PDB entry 6TIU | X-ray diffraction, 3.57 A resolution | chains B and E of the 5 polymer chains in the assembly

[Chain B]
Protein: Tubulin beta-1 chain
Organism: Drosophila melanogaster
UniProtKB: Q24560 (TBB1_DROME); numbering as in UniProt (aligned over 1-447)
Amino-acid sequence (447 residues; row label = number of the first residue in the row):
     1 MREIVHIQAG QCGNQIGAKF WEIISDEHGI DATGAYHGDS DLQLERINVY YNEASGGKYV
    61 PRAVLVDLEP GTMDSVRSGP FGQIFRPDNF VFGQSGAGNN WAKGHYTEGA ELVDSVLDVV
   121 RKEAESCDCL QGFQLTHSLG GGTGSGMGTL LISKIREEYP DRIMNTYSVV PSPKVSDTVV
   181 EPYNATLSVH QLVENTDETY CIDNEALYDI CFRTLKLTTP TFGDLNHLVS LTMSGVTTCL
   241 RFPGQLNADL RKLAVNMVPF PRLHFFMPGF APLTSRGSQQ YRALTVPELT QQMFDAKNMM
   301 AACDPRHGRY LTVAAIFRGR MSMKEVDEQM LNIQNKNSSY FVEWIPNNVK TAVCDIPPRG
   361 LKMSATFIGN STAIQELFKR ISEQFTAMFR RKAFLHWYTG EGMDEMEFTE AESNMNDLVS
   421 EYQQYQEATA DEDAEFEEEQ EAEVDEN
Disordered / not traced: 279-282, 433-447
Sequence notes: engineered mutation Phe-222 (Tyr in Q24560)
Residues lining bound ligands: GDP / GTP: Ala-9, Gly-10, Gln-11, Cys-12, Gly-13, Gln-15, Ile-16, Asp-67, Ala-97, Gly-98, Asn-99, Ser-138, Gly-140, Gly-141, Gly-142, Thr-143, Gly-144, Ser-145, Val-169, Pro-171, Val-175, Asp-177, Glu-181, Asn-204, Leu-207, Phe-222, Leu-225, Asn-226
UniProt features mapped onto this chain:
  - binding site (GTP): Gln-11, Glu-69, Ser-138, Gly-142, Thr-143, Gly-144, Asn-204, Asn-226
  - binding site (Mg(2+)): Glu-69
  - modified residue (Phosphoserine): Ser-40, Ser-339

[Chain E]
Protein: Stathmin-4
Organism: Rattus norvegicus
UniProtKB: P63043 (STMN4_RAT); residues 4-145 here correspond to UniProt positions 48-189 (UniProt number = residue number + 44)
Amino-acid sequence (143 residues; numbered 3 to 145; the number before each row is that of its first residue):
     3 MADMEVIELN KATSGQSWEV ILKPPSFDGV PEFNASLPRR RDPSLEEIQK KLEAAEERRK
    63 YQEAELLKHL AEKREHEREV IQKAIEENNN FIKMAKEKLA QKMESNKENR EAHLAAMLER
   123 LQEKDKHAEE VRKNKELKEE ASR
Disordered / not traced: 3, 31-43, 144-145
Sequence notes: initiating methionine (3); engineered mutation Ala-4 (Ser48 in P63043), Trp-20 (Phe64 in P63043); conflict Ala-14 (Cys58 in P63043)
UniProt features mapped onto this chain:
  - modified residue: Ser-46 (Phosphoserine)

[Interface between chain B and chain E]
Contacting residue pairs (25):
  Tyr-106(B) / His-78(E)  hydrogen bond
  Tyr-106(B) / Glu-79(E)
  Tyr-106(B) / Val-82(E)  hydrophobic
  Tyr-106(B) / Ile-83(E)
  Leu-150(B) / Glu-79(E)
  Ser-153(B) / Leu-72(E)
  Ser-153(B) / Arg-76(E)  hydrogen bond
  Lys-154(B) / Arg-76(E)
  Lys-154(B) / Glu-79(E)  salt bridge
  Arg-156(B) / Leu-72(E)
  Glu-157(B) / Leu-69(E)
  Glu-157(B) / Leu-72(E)
  Glu-157(B) / Ala-73(E)
  Glu-157(B) / Arg-76(E)  salt bridge
  Pro-160(B) / Glu-65(E)
  Pro-160(B) / Leu-68(E)  hydrophobic
  Thr-399(B) / Glu-89(E)
  Glu-401(B) / Val-82(E)
  Glu-401(B) / Ala-86(E)
  Gly-402(B) / Val-82(E)
  Gly-402(B) / Lys-85(E)
  Gly-402(B) / Ala-86(E)
  Met-403(B) / Lys-85(E)
  Asp-404(B) / Lys-85(E)  salt bridge
  Glu-407(B) / His-78(E)  salt bridge
Other interface residues (no listed pair), chain B (18 interface residues in all): His-105, Asp-161, Gln-191, Asn-195, Gly-400
Other interface residues (no listed pair), chain E (14 interface residues in all): Lys-75

[In short]
Chain B and chain E form an interface of 18 and 14 residues respectively, with 2 hydrogen bonds and 4 salt
bridges. Among the polar pairs are Lys-154(B)/Glu-79(E), Glu-157(B)/Arg-76(E) and Asp-404(B)/Lys-85(E).
Ligands of chain B: GDP / GTP.
Chain B is Tubulin beta-1 chain (Drosophila melanogaster) and chain E is Stathmin-4 (Rattus norvegicus); the
structure, Drosophila GTP-tubulin Y222F mutant, was determined by X-ray diffraction (same publication as 6TIS,
6TIY and 6TIZ).
